Entry 8WH9 (electron microscopy, 3.31 A resolution); this record covers chains C and I of the 11 polymer chains in the assembly.

== Chain C ==
Name: Histone H2A.6
Organism: Arabidopsis thaliana
UniProt: Q9LD28 (H2A6_ARATH); residues 0-129 here correspond to UniProt positions 1-130 (UniProt number = residue number + 1)
Sequence (130 residues; numbered 0 to 129; the number before each row is that of its first residue; numbering starts at 0):
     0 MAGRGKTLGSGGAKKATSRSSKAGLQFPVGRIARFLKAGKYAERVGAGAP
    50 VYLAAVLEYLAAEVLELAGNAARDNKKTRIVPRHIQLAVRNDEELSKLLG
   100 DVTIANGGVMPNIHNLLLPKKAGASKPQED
Not modelled in the structure: 0-14, 117-129

== Chain I ==
Molecule: sense strand (147-nt DNA)
Sequence (147 nucleotides; numbered 1 to 147; the number before each row is that of its first residue):
     1 ATCGAGAATCCCGGTGCCGAGGCCGCTCAATTGGTCGTAGACAGCTCTAG
    51 CACCGCTTAAACGCACGTACGCGCTGTCCCCCGCGTTTAACCGCCCAAGG
   101 GGATTACTCCCTAGTCTCCAGGCACGTGTCAGATATATACATCCGAT
Not modelled in the structure: 1-4, 147

== Chain C / chain I interface ==
Contacting residue pairs (11):
  Ala15(C) with DA120(I), phosphate contact
  Arg30(C) with DG122(I), hydrogen bond to the phosphate; DC123(I), salt bridge to the phosphate
  Lys36(C) with DA113(I), phosphate contact
  Arg43(C) with DT112(I), hydrogen bond to the sugar; DA113(I), phosphate contact
  Val44(C) with DT112(I), phosphate contact; DA113(I), hydrogen bond to the phosphate
  Thr77(C) with DG132(I), phosphate contact
  Arg78(C) with DA131(I), sugar contact; DG132(I), salt bridge to the phosphate
Other interface residues (no listed pair), chain C (10 interface residues in all): Glu42, Gly45, Ala46

== Overview ==
10 residues of chain C face 7 of chain I across their interface, with 3 hydrogen bonds and 2 salt bridges.
Polar pairs include Arg43(C)-DT112(I), Arg30(C)-DG122(I) and Val44(C)-DA113(I).
Chain C is Histone H2A.6 (Arabidopsis thaliana) and chain I is sense strand (147-nt DNA); the structure,
Structure of DDM1-nucleosome complex in ADP-BeFx state, was determined by electron microscopy (same
publication as 8WH5, 8WH8, 8WHA and 8WHB).
